1E1L - chain A; structure by X-ray diffraction, 2.30 A resolution.

== Chain A ==
Protein: Adrenodoxin reductase
Source organism: Bos taurus
Notes: EC 1.18.1.2
UniProtKB: P08165 (ADRO_BOVIN); residues 1-460 here correspond to UniProt positions 33-492 (UniProt number = residue number + 32)
Amino-acid sequence (460 residues; numbered 1 to 460; the number before each row is that of its first residue):
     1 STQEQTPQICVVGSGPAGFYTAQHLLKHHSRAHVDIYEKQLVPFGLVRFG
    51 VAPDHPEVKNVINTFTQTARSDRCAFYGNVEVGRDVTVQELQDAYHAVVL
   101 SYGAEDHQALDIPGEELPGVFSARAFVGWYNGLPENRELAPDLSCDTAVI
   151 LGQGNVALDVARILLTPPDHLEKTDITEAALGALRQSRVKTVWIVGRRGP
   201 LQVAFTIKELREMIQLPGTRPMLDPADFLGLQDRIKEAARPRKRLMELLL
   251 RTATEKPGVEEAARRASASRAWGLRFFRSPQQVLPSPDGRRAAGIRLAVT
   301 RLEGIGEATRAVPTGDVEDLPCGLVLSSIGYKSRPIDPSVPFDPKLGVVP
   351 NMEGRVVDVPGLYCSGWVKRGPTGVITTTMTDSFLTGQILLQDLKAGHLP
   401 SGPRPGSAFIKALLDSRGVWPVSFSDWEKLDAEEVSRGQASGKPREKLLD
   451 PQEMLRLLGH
Disordered / not traced: 1-5
Ligand contacts:
  - FAD (flavin-adenine dinucleotide): V12, G13, S14, G15, P16, A17, G18, Y37, E38, K39, Q40, G45, L46, G50, V51, H55, V58, V80, E81, V82, S101, Y102, G103, E105, V127, V156, D159, Y331, I336, G366, W367, G374, V375, I376, T379
  - NADP (NAP; NADP nicotinamide-adenine-dinucleotide phosphate): G152, Q153, G154, N155, V156, A157, D159, R197, R198, Q202, A204, E209, P280, S328, I329, G330, Y331, W367, P372, T373, G374, V375

== Overview ==
Ligands of chain A: flavin-adenine dinucleotide and NADP.
Chain A is Adrenodoxin reductase (Bos taurus); the structure, STRUCTURE OF ADRENODOXIN REDUCTASE IN COMPLEX
WITH NADP obtained by cocrystallisation, was determined by X-ray diffraction, deposited together with 1E1K,
1E1M and 1E1N.
